2ICW - chains C and G of the 6 polymer chains in the assembly; structure by X-ray diffraction, 2.41 A resolution.

Chain C:
Protein: haemagglutinin peptide
Sequence (13 residues; each row starts with the number of its first residue):
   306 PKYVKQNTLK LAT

Chain G:
Protein: Mycoplasma arthritidis mitogen
From: Mycoplasma arthritidis
UniProtKB: Q48898 (Q48898_MYCAT); residues 1-213 here correspond to UniProt positions 26-238 (UniProt number = residue number + 25)
Sequence (213 residues; numbered 1 to 213; the number before each row is that of its first residue):
     1 MKLRVENPKK AQKHFVQNLN NVVFTNKELE DIYNLSNKEE TKEVLKLFKL KVNQFYRHAF
    61 GIVNDYNGLL EYKEIFNMMF LKLSVVFDTQ RKEANNVEQI KRNIAILDEI MAKADNDLSY
   121 FISQNKNFQE LWDKAVKLTK EMKIKLKGQK LDLRDGEVAI NKVRELFGSD KNVKELWWFR
   181 SLLVKGVYLI KRYYEGDIEL KTTSDFAKAV FED

How chain C and chain G interact:
Residue-residue contacts (9; chain C residue first):
  Asn312(C) - Gln12(G)  hydrogen bond
  Asn312(C) - His14(G)
  Thr313(C) - His14(G)  hydrogen bond (backbone-side chain)
  Leu314(C) - His14(G)
  Lys315(C) - His14(G)  hydrogen bond (backbone-backbone)
  Lys315(C) - Phe15(G)
  Lys315(C) - Asn18(G)  hydrogen bond
  Lys315(C) - Leu19(G)
  Thr318(C) - Asn18(G)  hydrogen bond (backbone-side chain)
Other interface residues (no listed pair), chain C (6 interface residues in all): Lys310
Other interface residues (no listed pair), chain G (7 interface residues in all): Lys13, Val16

Summary:
Chain C and chain G form an interface of 6 and 7 residues respectively; the contacts include 5 hydrogen bonds.
Among the polar pairs are Asn312(C)-Gln12(G), Thr313(C)-His14(G) and Lys315(C)-Asn18(G).
Here chain C is haemagglutinin peptide and chain G is Mycoplasma arthritidis mitogen (Mycoplasma arthritidis).
Entry 2ICW (Crystal structure of a complete ternary complex between TCR, superantigen, and peptide-MHC class
II molecule) was determined by X-ray diffraction.
